PDB entry 5HLB | X-ray diffraction, 2.42 A resolution | chain A

Chain A:
Name: Penicillin-binding protein 1B
Source organism: Escherichia coli (strain K12)
Notes: EC 2.4.1.129, 3.4.-.-
Reference sequence: P02919 (PBPB_ECOLI); numbering as in UniProt (aligned over 58-804)
Sequence (747 residues; numbered 58 to 804; the number before each row is that of its first residue):
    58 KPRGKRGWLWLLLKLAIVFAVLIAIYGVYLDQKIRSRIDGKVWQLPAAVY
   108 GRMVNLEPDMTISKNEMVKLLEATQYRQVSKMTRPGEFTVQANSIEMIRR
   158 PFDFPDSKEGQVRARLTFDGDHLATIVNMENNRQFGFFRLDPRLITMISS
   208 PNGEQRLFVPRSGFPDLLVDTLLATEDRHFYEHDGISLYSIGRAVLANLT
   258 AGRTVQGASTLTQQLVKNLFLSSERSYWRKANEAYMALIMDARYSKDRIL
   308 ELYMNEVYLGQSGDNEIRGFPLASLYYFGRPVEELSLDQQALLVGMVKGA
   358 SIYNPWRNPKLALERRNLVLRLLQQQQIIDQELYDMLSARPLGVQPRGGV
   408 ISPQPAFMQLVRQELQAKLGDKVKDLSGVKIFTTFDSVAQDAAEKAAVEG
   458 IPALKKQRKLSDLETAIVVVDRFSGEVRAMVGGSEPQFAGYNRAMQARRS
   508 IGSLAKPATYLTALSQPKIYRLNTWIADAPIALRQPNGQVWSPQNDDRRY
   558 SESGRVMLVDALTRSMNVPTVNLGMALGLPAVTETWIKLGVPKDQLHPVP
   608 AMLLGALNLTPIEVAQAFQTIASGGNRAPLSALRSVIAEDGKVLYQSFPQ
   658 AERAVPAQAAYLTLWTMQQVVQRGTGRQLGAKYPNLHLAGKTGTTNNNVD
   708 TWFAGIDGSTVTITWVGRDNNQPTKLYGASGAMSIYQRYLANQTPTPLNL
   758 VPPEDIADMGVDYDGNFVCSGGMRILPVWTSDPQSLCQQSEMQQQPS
Disordered / not traced: 58-66, 800-804
Glycans and other covalent adducts: AZTREONAM, open form (AZR) linked to Ser510
Residues lining bound ligands:
  - AZTREONAM, open form (AZR; 2-({[(1Z)-1-(2-amino-1,3-thiazol-4-yl)-2-oxo-2-{[(2S,3S)-1-oxo-3-(sulfoamino)butan-2-yl]amino}ethylidene]amino}oxy)-2-methylpropanoic acid): Ser507, Gly509, Lys513, Asp553, Ser572, Asn574, Leu611, Gly612, Thr682, Thr699, Gly700, Thr701, Thr702, Asn703, Asn704, Tyr734, Gly735
  - moenomycin (M0E): Glu233, Val262, Gln263, Gly264, Ala265, Ser266, Gln271, Lys274, Asn275, Ser280, Glu281, Arg286, Lys287, Glu290, Tyr310, Tyr315, Gln318, Glu323, Val354, Lys355, Gly356, Ala357, Ser358, Ile359
Curated features (UniProtKB/Swiss-Prot):
  - active site: Glu233 (Proton donor), Ser510 (Acyl-ester intermediate)
  - mutagenesis: Glu233 (E233Q: Loss of wild-type glycan chain elongation activity. No complementation in strain defective in PBP-1b), Asp234 (D234N: 7-fold decrease in catalytic activity. No complementation in strain defective in PBP-1b), Glu290 (E290Q: 11-fold decrease in catalytic activity. Shows complementation activity in strain defective in PBP-1b)
What the authors report for this chain:
  - catalytic residues: Glu233
  - binding site for moenomycin: Gln271, Lys274, Asn275, Arg286, Tyr315, Gln318, Glu323, Val354, Ala357, Ser358
  - conformationally variable residues (order/disorder transition): His240 to Thr267
  - contacts within the chain: Glu233-Lys355 (salt bridge) (proposed by the authors, not directly observed)
  - contacts within the chain: Glu233-Gln271 (hydrogen bond)
  - mutagenesis - Q271A: abolished catalytic activity (citing earlier work)
  - binding site for AZTREONAM, open form: Ser510, Thr701
  - catalytic residues: Lys355, Arg372 (proposed by the authors, not directly observed)

Summary:
Ligands of chain A: moenomycin. Covalently linked AZTREONAM, open form: at Ser510. From UniProt: active-site
residues Glu233 and Ser510 and 3 mutagenesis sites. From the paper: catalytic residues Glu233, Lys355 and
Arg372; Q271A abolishes catalytic activity.
Chain A is Penicillin-binding protein 1B (Escherichia coli (strain K12)); the structure, E. coli PBP1b in
complex with acyl-aztreonam and moenomycin, was determined by X-ray diffraction, deposited together with 5HL9
and 5HLD.
